Entry 1OIT (X-ray diffraction, 1.60 A resolution); this record covers chain A.

Chain A:
Protein: Cell division protein kinase 2
Organism: Homo sapiens
Notes: EC 2.7.1.37
UniProt: P24941 (CDK2_HUMAN); residues 1-298 here = UniProt positions 1-298
Chain sequence (299 residues; row label = number of the first residue in the row; numbering starts at 0):
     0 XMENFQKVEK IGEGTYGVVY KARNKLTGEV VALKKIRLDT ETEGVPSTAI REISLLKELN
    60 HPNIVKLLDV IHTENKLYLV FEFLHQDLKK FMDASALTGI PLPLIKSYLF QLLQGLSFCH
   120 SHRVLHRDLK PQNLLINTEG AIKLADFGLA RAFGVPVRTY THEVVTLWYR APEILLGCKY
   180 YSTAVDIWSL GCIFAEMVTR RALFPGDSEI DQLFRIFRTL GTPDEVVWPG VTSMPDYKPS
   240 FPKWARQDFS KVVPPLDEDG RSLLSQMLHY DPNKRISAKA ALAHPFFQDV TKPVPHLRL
Unresolved in the structure: 0-2, 26, 36-46, 152-162
Modified positions: ACE (acetyl group) at position 0
Sequence notes: conflict Ser-116 (Ala in P24941)
Residues lining bound ligands: HDT (4-[(4-imidazo[1,2-a]pyridin-3-ylpyrimidin-2-yl)amino]benzenesulfonamide): Ile-10, Gly-11, Glu-12, Val-18, Ala-31, Lys-33, Val-64, Phe-80, Glu-81, Phe-82, Leu-83, His-84, Gln-85, Asp-86, Lys-89, Leu-134, Ala-144, Asp-145
UniProt features mapped onto this chain:
  - active site: Asp-127 (Proton acceptor)
  - binding site (ATP): Ile-10 to Val-18, Lys-33, Glu-81 to Leu-83, Asp-86, Lys-129 to Asn-132, Asp-145
  - binding site (Mg(2+)): Asn-132, Asp-145
  - site (CDK7 binding): Lys-9, Lys-88, Lys-89, Leu-166
  - modified residue: Met-1 (N-acetylmethionine), Lys-6 (N6-acetyllysine), Thr-14 (Phosphothreonine), Tyr-15 (Phosphotyrosine), Tyr-19 (Phosphotyrosine), Thr-160 (Phosphothreonine)

Summary:
Chain A binds compound HDT. UniProt lists active-site residue Asp-127, 19 ATP-binding residues and
Mg2+-binding residues Asn-132 and Asp-145.
Chain A is Cell division protein kinase 2 (Homo sapiens); the structure, Imidazopyridines: a potent and
selective class of Cyclin-dependent Kinase inhibitors identified through Structure-based hybridisation, was
determined by X-ray diffraction together with 1OIQ and 1OIR from the same study.
